PDB entry 4Y8O | X-ray diffraction, 2.70 A resolution | chains O and P of the 32 polymer chains in the assembly

# Chain O
Name: Proteasome subunit alpha type-2
Organism: Saccharomyces cerevisiae (strain ATCC 204508 / S288c)
Notes: EC 3.4.25.1
UniProt: P23639 (PSA2_YEAST); numbering as in UniProt (aligned over 1-250)
Sequence (250 residues; each row starts with the number of its first residue):
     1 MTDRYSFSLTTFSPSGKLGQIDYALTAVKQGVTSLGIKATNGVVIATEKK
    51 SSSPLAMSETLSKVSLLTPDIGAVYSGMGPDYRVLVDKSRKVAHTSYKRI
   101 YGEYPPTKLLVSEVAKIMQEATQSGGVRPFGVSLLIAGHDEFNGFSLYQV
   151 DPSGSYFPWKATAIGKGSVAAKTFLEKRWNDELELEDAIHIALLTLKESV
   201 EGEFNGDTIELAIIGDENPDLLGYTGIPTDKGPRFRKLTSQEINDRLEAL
UniProt features mapped onto this chain:
  - cross-link: Lys-108 (Glycyl lysine isopeptide (Lys-Gly) (interchain with G-Cter in ubiquitin))

# Chain P
Name: Proteasome subunit alpha type-3
Organism: Saccharomyces cerevisiae (strain ATCC 204508 / S288c)
Notes: EC 3.4.25.1
UniProt: P23638 (PSA3_YEAST); residues 0-257 here correspond to UniProt positions 1-258 (UniProt number = residue number + 1)
Sequence (258 residues; row label = number of the first residue in the row; numbering starts at 0):
     0 MGSRRYDSRTTIFSPEGRLYQVEYALESISHAGTAIGIMASDGIVLAAER
    50 KVTSTLLEQDTSTEKLYKLNDKIAVAVAGLTADAEILINTARIHAQNYLK
   100 TYNEDIPVEILVRRLSDIKQGYTQHGGLRPFGVSFIYAGYDDRYGYQLYT
   150 SNPSGNYTGWKAISVGANTSAAQTLLQMDYKDDMKVDDAIELALKTLSKT
   200 TDSSALTYDRLEFATIRKGANDGEVYQKIFKPQEIKDILVKTGITKKDED
   250 EEADEDMK
Disordered / not traced: 0, 245-257
UniProt features mapped onto this chain:
  - cross-link (Glycyl lysine isopeptide (Lys-Gly)): Lys-99 (interchain with G-Cter in ubiquitin), Lys-198 (interchain with G-Cter in ubiquitin), Lys-230 (interchain with G-Cter in ubiquitin)

# How chain O and chain P interact
Pairs across the interface - 64 pairs, chain O then chain P:
  Arg-4(O) / Ser-2(P)  hydrogen bond (backbone-side chain)
  Tyr-5(O) / Ser-2(P)
  Tyr-5(O) / Tyr-5(P)
  Ser-6(O) / Gly-125(P)
  Ser-6(O) / Leu-127(P)
  Phe-7(O) / Ser-2(P)
  Phe-7(O) / Tyr-5(P)
  Phe-7(O) / Asp-6(P)
  Phe-7(O) / Gly-126(P)
  Ser-8(O) / Gly-126(P)  hydrogen bond (backbone-backbone)
  Ser-8(O) / Leu-127(P)
  Ser-8(O) / Arg-128(P)  hydrogen bond (side chain-backbone)
  Thr-10(O) / Arg-128(P)
  Thr-11(O) / Ser-7(P)
  Thr-11(O) / Thr-9(P)
  Thr-11(O) / Gln-20(P)
  Phe-12(O) / Gln-20(P)  hydrogen bond (backbone-side chain)
  Phe-12(O) / Tyr-23(P)
  Phe-12(O) / Ala-24(P)  hydrophobic
  Phe-12(O) / Arg-128(P)
  Phe-12(O) / Pro-129(P)
  Phe-12(O) / Gly-131(P)
  Ser-13(O) / Tyr-23(P)
  Pro-14(O) / Tyr-23(P)  hydrophobic
  Pro-14(O) / Glu-26(P)
  Ser-15(O) / Glu-26(P)
  Gly-16(O) / Tyr-23(P)
  Gly-16(O) / Ser-27(P)  hydrogen bond (backbone-side chain)
  Lys-38(O) / Glu-57(P)  salt bridge
  Ser-112(O) / Glu-84(P)
  Lys-116(O) / Ile-85(P)
  Gln-119(O) / Ala-81(P)
  Gln-119(O) / Asp-82(P)  hydrogen bond
  Gln-119(O) / Ile-85(P)
  Gln-119(O) / Arg-128(P)
  Thr-122(O) / Arg-128(P)  hydrogen bond (backbone-side chain)
  Gln-123(O) / Tyr-121(P)
  Gln-123(O) / Leu-127(P)
  Gln-123(O) / Arg-128(P)  hydrogen bond (side chain-backbone)
  Gln-123(O) / Pro-129(P)
  Gln-123(O) / Phe-130(P)
  Gly-125(O) / Leu-127(P)
  Tyr-148(O) / Thr-60(P)
  Ser-153(O) / Ala-81(P)
  Gly-154(O) / Ala-81(P)
  Ser-155(O) / Ala-81(P)
  Tyr-156(O) / Glu-84(P)  hydrogen bond
  Phe-157(O) / Leu-56(P)  hydrophobic
  Pro-158(O) / Leu-56(P)
  Pro-158(O) / Glu-57(P)  hydrogen bond (backbone-backbone)
  Pro-158(O) / Thr-60(P)
  Pro-158(O) / Ser-61(P)
  Trp-159(O) / Ser-53(P)
  Trp-159(O) / Leu-55(P)
  Trp-159(O) / Leu-56(P)
  Trp-159(O) / Glu-57(P)
  Lys-160(O) / Thr-54(P)
  Lys-160(O) / Leu-55(P)  hydrogen bond (backbone-backbone)
  Lys-160(O) / Leu-56(P)
  Lys-160(O) / Glu-57(P)
  Ala-161(O) / Leu-55(P)
  Leu-175(O) / Leu-55(P)  hydrophobic
  Glu-176(O) / Thr-54(P)
  Trp-179(O) / Leu-55(P)  hydrophobic
Also at the interface, not in a pair above, chain O (36 interface residues in all): Leu-9, Leu-18, Glu-120, Ser-124
Also at the interface, not in a pair above, chain P (32 interface residues in all): His-30, Leu-79, Thr-80

# In short
36 residues of chain O and 32 residues of chain P are in contact; the contacts include 11 hydrogen bonds and 1
salt bridge. Polar contacts include Lys-38(O)/Glu-57(P), Arg-4(O)/Ser-2(P) and Ser-8(O)/Arg-128(P).
Here chain O is Proteasome subunit alpha type-2 and chain P is Proteasome subunit alpha type-3, both from
Saccharomyces cerevisiae (strain ATCC 204508 / S288c). Entry 4Y8O (Yeast 20S proteasome beta7-delta7_Cter
mutant in complex with Ac-PAF-ep) was determined by X-ray diffraction (same publication as 4Y69, 4Y6A, 4Y6V,
4Y6Z, 4Y70, 4Y74 and 34 further entries).
